4LFC - chains A and H of the 21 polymer chains in the assembly; structure by X-ray diffraction, 3.60 A resolution.

== Chain A ==
Molecule: 16S rRNA
Source organism: Thermus thermophilus
Sequence (1522 nucleotides; row label = number of the first residue in the row; note: 42 numbers in that range are skipped by the numbering (no residue carries them; nothing is unmodelled there); a row labelled like 190A-190L holds insertion residues (190A, then the next letters in order); numbering starts at 0):
     0 UUUGUUGGAGAGUUUGAUCCUGGCUCAGGGUGAACGCUGGCGGCGUGCCU
    50 AAGACAUGCAAGUCGUGCGGG
    73 CCGCGGGGUUUU
    88 ACUCCG
    95 UGGUC
   101 AGCGGCGGACGGGUGAGUAACGCGUGGGU
  129A G
   130 ACCUACCCGGAAGAGGGGGACAACCCGGGGAAACUCGGGCUAAUCCCCCA
   180 UGUGGACCCGC
190A-190L CCCUUGGGGUGU
   191 GUCCAAAGGGCUUU
   216 GCCCGCUUCCGGAUGGGCCCGCGUCCCAUCAGCUAGUUGGUGGGGUAAUG
   266 GCCCACCAAGGCGACGACGGGUAGCCGGUCUGAGAGGAUGGCCGGCCACA
   316 GGGGCACUGAGACACGGGCCCCACUCCUACGGGAGGCAGCAGUUAGGAAU
   366 CUUCCGCAAUGGGCGCAAGCCUGACGGAGCGACGCCGCUUGGAGGAAGAA
   416 GCCCUUCGGGGUGUAAACUCCUGAA
   442 CCCGGGACGAAACCCCCGACGA
   474 GGGGACUGACGGUACCGGG
   494 GUAAUAGCGCCGGCCAACUCCGUGCCAGCAGCCGCGGUAAUACGGAGGGC
   544 GCGAGCGUUACCCGGAUUCACUGGGCGUAAAGGGCGUGUAGGCGGCCUGG
   594 GGCGUCCCAUGUGAAAGACCACGGCUCAACCGUGGGGGAGCGUGGGAUAC
   644 GCUCAGGCUAGACGGUGGGAGAGGGUGGUGGAAUUCCCGGAGUAGCGGUG
   694 AAAUGCGCAGAUACCGGGAGGAACGCCGAUGGCGAAGGCAGCCACCUGGU
   744 CCACCCGUGACGCUGAGGCGCGAAAGCGUGGGGAGCAAACCGGAUUAGAU
   794 ACCCGGGUAGUCCACGCCCUAAACGAUGCGCGCUAGGUCUCUGGGUCU
   848 CCUGGGGGCCGAAGCUAACGCGUUAAGCGCGCCGCCUGGGGAGUACGGCC
   898 GCAAGGCUGAAACUCAAAGGAAUUGACGGGGGCCCGCACAAGCGGUGGAG
   948 CAUGUGGUUUAAUUCGAAGXAACGCGAAGAACCUUACCAGGCCUUGACAU
   998 GCUAGG
 1003A G
  1004 AACCCGGGUGAAAGCCUGGGGUGCCCC
1030A-1030D GCGA
  1031 GGGGAGCCCUAGCACAGGUGCUGCAUGGCCGUCGUCAGCUCGUGCCGUGA
  1081 GGUGUUGGGUUAAGUCCCGCAACGAGCGCAACCCCCGCCGUUAGUUGCCA
  1131 GCGGUUCGGCCGGGCACUCUAACGGGACUGCCCGCGAAA
  1171 GCGGGAGGAAGGAGGGGACGACGUCUGGUCAGCAUGGCCCUUACGGCCUG
  1221 GGCGACACACGUGCUACAAUGCCCACUACAAAGCGAUGCCACCCGGCAAC
  1271 GGGGAGCUAAUCGCAAAAAGGUGGGCCCAGUUCGGAUUGGGGUCUGCAAC
  1321 CCGACCCCAUGAAGCCGGAAUCGCUAGUAAUCGCGGAUCAG
 1361A C
  1362 CAUGCCGCGGUGAAUACGUUCCCGGGCCUUGUACACACXGCCXGUXACGC
  1412 CAUGGGAGCGGGCUCUACCCGAAGUCGCCGGG
  1446 AGCCUACGGG
  1459 CAGGCGCCGAGGGUAGGGCCCGUGACUGGGGCGAAGUCGUAACAAGGUAG
  1509 CUGUACCGGAAGGUGCGGCUGGAUCCACUCCUUUCU
Unresolved in the structure: 0-4, 1534-1538
Modified residues: PSU (pseudouridine-5'-monophosphate) at position 516, 7MG (7N-methyl-8-hydroguanosine-5'-monophosphate) at position 527, M2G (N2-dimethylguanosine-5'-monophosphate) at position 966, 5MC (5-methylcytidine-5'-monophosphate) at position 967, 2MG (2N-methylguanosine-5'-monophosphate) at position 1207, 5MC (5-methylcytidine-5'-monophosphate) at position 1400, 4OC (4n,o2'-methylcytidine-5'-monophosphate) at position 1402, 5MC (5-methylcytidine-5'-monophosphate) at position 1404, 5MC (5-methylcytidine-5'-monophosphate) at position 1407, UR3 (3-methyluridine-5'-monophoshate) at position 1498, MA6 (6N-dimethyladenosine-5'-monophoshate) at position 1518, MA6 (6N-dimethyladenosine-5'-monophoshate) at position 1519, PSU (pseudouridine-5'-monophosphate) at position 1540, PSU (pseudouridine-5'-monophosphate) at position 1541
Differences from the reference sequence: conflict C1534 (A2157 in M26923.1), A1535 (C2158 in M26923.1)
Bound ions: Mg2+ site 1 near U12 (its only coordinating residue here); Mg2+ site 2: U12, C526, A914; Mg2+ site 3 near G21 (its only coordinating residue here); Mg2+ site 4: G61, U62; Mg2+ site 5: A116, G117, G289; Mg2+ site 6: C121, G124, U125, G236; Mg2+ site 7 near A195 (its only coordinating residue here); Mg2+ site 8: G238, U239; K+ site 1 near G293 (its only coordinating residue here); Mg2+ site 9: G299, G558; Mg2+ site 10 near C352 (its only coordinating residue here); Mg2+ site 11 near C461 (its only coordinating residue here); 50 more Mg2+ sites not listed; 3 more K+ sites not listed
Ligand contacts: tobramycin (TOY): 5MC_1404, G1405, U1406, 5MC_1407, A1408, C1409, G1491, A1492, A1493, G1494, U1495, C1496

== Chain H ==
Molecule: ribosomal protein S8
Source organism: Thermus thermophilus
UniProt: Q5SHQ2 (RS8_THET8); residue numbers follow UniProt; this construct covers 1-138
Sequence (138 residues; numbered 1 to 138; the number before each row is that of its first residue):
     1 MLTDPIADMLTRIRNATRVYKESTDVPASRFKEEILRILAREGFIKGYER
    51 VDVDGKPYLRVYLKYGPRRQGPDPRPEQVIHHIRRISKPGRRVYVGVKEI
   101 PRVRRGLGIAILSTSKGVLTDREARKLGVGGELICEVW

== Interface between chain A and chain H ==
Contacting residue pairs - 68 pairs, chain A then chain H:
  C564(A) / Arg-91(H)  hydrogen bond to the sugar
  C586(A) / Pro-89(H)  phosphate contact
  C586(A) / Gly-90(H)  sugar contact
  G587(A) / Thr-3(H)  sugar contact
  G587(A) / Pro-89(H)  phosphate contact
  G587(A) / Arg-92(H)  salt bridge to the phosphate
  G588(A) / Leu-2(H)  sugar contact
  G588(A) / Pro-5(H)  phosphate contact
  C589(A) / Pro-5(H)  phosphate contact
  C589(A) / Ala-28(H)  phosphate contact
  C589(A) / Ser-29(H)  phosphate contact
  C590(A) / Ser-29(H)  phosphate contact
  C590(A) / Arg-30(H)  hydrogen bond to the phosphate
  U591(A) / Arg-30(H)  salt bridge to the phosphate
  G597(A) / Tyr-94(H)  hydrogen bond to the base
  U598(A) / Tyr-94(H)  sugar contact
  C599(A) / Val-95(H)  sugar contact
  C599(A) / Gly-96(H)  phosphate contact
  C599(A) / Val-129(H)  sugar contact
  C599(A) / Gly-130(H)  hydrogen bond to the sugar
  C600(A) / Gly-96(H)  phosphate contact
  C600(A) / Val-97(H)  hydrogen bond to the phosphate
  C600(A) / Gly-128(H)  sugar contact
  G631(A) / Lys-98(H)  salt bridge to the phosphate
  A640(A) / Ser-115(H)  hydrogen bond to the sugar
  A640(A) / Lys-116(H)  sugar contact
  U641(A) / Ser-115(H)  sugar contact
  A642(A) / Phe-31(H)  sugar contact
  A642(A) / Ser-113(H)  hydrogen bond to the sugar
  A642(A) / Thr-114(H)  base contact
  A642(A) / Ser-115(H)  base contact
  A642(A) / Val-118(H)  sugar contact
  C643(A) / Phe-31(H)  sugar contact
  C643(A) / Ser-113(H)  hydrogen bond to the sugar
  C643(A) / Glu-132(H)  hydrogen bond to the sugar
  G644(A) / Arg-92(H)  sugar contact
  A653(A) / Lys-56(H)  salt bridge to the phosphate
  G654(A) / Met-1(H)  sugar contact
  A753(A) / Met-1(H)  base contact
  G755(A) / Met-1(H)  sugar contact
  C824(A) / Met-1(H)  hydrogen bond to the sugar
  G825(A) / Leu-2(H)  sugar contact
  G825(A) / Asp-8(H)  hydrogen bond to the sugar
  G825(A) / Thr-11(H)  base contact
  G825(A) / Arg-12(H)  hydrogen bond to the sugar
  C826(A) / Arg-12(H)  sugar contact
  C826(A) / Asn-15(H)  hydrogen bond to the base
  U827(A) / Asn-15(H)  sugar contact
  U827(A) / Val-19(H)  sugar contact
  A828(A) / Lys-21(H)  salt bridge to the phosphate
  A859(A) / Val-19(H)  base contact
  A860(A) / Arg-18(H)  sugar contact
  A860(A) / Arg-75(H)  hydrogen bond to the phosphate
  G861(A) / Arg-75(H)  salt bridge to the phosphate
  G874(A) / Asn-15(H)  base contact
  C875(A) / Thr-11(H)  base contact
  C875(A) / Arg-14(H)  hydrogen bond to the sugar
  C875(A) / Asn-15(H)  hydrogen bond to the sugar
  G876(A) / Ala-7(H)  sugar contact
  G876(A) / Thr-11(H)  hydrogen bond to the sugar
  G876(A) / Arg-14(H)  salt bridge to the phosphate
  C877(A) / Thr-3(H)  hydrogen bond to the base
  C877(A) / Asp-4(H)  hydrogen bond to the sugar
  C877(A) / Lys-88(H)  phosphate contact
  C877(A) / Pro-89(H)  sugar contact
  G878(A) / Thr-3(H)  sugar contact
  G878(A) / Lys-88(H)  phosphate contact
  G878(A) / Pro-89(H)  phosphate contact
Also at the interface, not in a pair above, chain A (38 interface residues in all): A632, U652, G823, C879
Also at the interface, not in a pair above, chain H (41 interface residues in all): Gly-117, Gly-131

== In short ==
The interface between chain A and chain H involves 38 residues on one side and 41 on the other; the contacts
include 19 hydrogen bonds and 7 salt bridges. Polar contacts include G597(A)/Tyr-94(H), C826(A)/Asn-15(H) and
C877(A)/Thr-3(H). Chain A binds tobramycin.
Here chain A is 16S rRNA and chain H is ribosomal protein S8, both from Thermus thermophilus. Entry 4LFC
(Crystal Structure of 30S ribosomal subunit from Thermus thermophilus) was determined by X-ray diffraction.
